PDB entry 5AV5 | X-ray diffraction, 2.40 A resolution | chains E and I of the 10 polymer chains in the assembly

[Chain E]
Molecule: Histone H3.1
From: Homo sapiens
UniProt: P68431 (H31_HUMAN); residues 0-135 here correspond to UniProt positions 1-136 (UniProt number = residue number + 1)
Amino-acid sequence (139 residues; numbered -3 to 135; the number before each row is that of its first residue; numbers below 1 keep their minus sign (Gly-3 is residue -3)):
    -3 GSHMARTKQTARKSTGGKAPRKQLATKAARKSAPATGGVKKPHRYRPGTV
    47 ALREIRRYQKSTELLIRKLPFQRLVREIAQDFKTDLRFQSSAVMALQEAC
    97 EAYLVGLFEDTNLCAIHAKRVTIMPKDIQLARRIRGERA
Disordered / not traced: -3 to 36
Construct notes: expression tag (-3 to -1)
Swiss-Prot annotation at these positions:
  - modified residue: Arg2 (Asymmetric dimethylarginine), Thr3 (Phosphothreonine), Lys4 (Allysine), Gln5 (5-glutamyl dopamine), Thr6 (Phosphothreonine), Arg8 (Citrulline), Lys9 (N6,N6,N6-trimethyllysine), Ser10 (ADP-ribosylserine), Thr11 (Phosphothreonine), Lys14 (N6-(2-hydroxyisobutyryl)lysine), Arg17 (Asymmetric dimethylarginine), Lys18 (N6-(2-hydroxyisobutyryl)lysine), Lys23 (N6-(2-hydroxyisobutyryl)lysine), Arg26 (Citrulline), Lys27 (N6,N6,N6-trimethyllysine), Ser28 (ADP-ribosylserine), Lys36 (N6,N6,N6-trimethyllysine), Lys37 (N6-methyllysine), Tyr41 (Phosphotyrosine), Lys56 (N6,N6,N6-trimethyllysine) and 8 more in UniProt
  - lipidation: Lys18 (N6-decanoyllysine)
Metal / ion sites: Mn2+: Asp77 (shared with 1 residue of chain D)
From the paper describing this entry:
  - binding site for the 147-nt DNA strand: Gln76
  - Mn2+ coordination: Asp77

[Chain I]
Molecule: 147-nt DNA strand
Sequence (147 nucleotides; each row starts with the number of its first residue; numbers below 1 keep their minus sign (DA-73 is residue -73)):
   -73 ATCAATATCCACCTGCAGATACTACCAAAAGTGTATTTGGAAACTGCTCC
   -23 ATCAAAAGGCATGTTCAGCTGGAATCCAGCTGAACATGCCTTTTGATGGA
    27 GCAGTTTCCAAATACACTTTTGGTAGTATCTGCAGGTGGATATTGAT
Metal / ion sites: Mn2+ site 1: DG-35, DG-34; Mn2+ site 2 near DG-3 (its only coordinating residue here); Mn2+ site 3 near DG5 (its only coordinating residue here); Mn2+ site 4 near DG27 (its only coordinating residue here); Mn2+ site 5 near DG48 (its only coordinating residue here); Mn2+ site 6 near DG61 (its only coordinating residue here)

[Chain E / chain I interface]
Residue-residue contacts (28):
  His39(E) - DA-69(I)  phosphate contact
  His39(E) - DT-68(I)  sugar contact
  Arg40(E) - DA9(I)  hydrogen bond to the base
  Arg40(E) - DA10(I)  hydrogen bond to the sugar
  Tyr41(E) - DT-68(I)  sugar contact
  Tyr41(E) - DA-67(I)  hydrogen bond to the sugar
  Tyr41(E) - DA9(I)  sugar contact
  Tyr41(E) - DA10(I)  hydrogen bond to the phosphate
  Arg42(E) - DA9(I)  sugar contact
  Pro43(E) - DG8(I)  phosphate contact
  Pro43(E) - DA9(I)  sugar contact
  Gly44(E) - DG8(I)  hydrogen bond to the phosphate
  Gly44(E) - DA9(I)  hydrogen bond to the phosphate
  Thr45(E) - DA9(I)  hydrogen bond to the phosphate
  Val46(E) - DA9(I)  hydrogen bond to the phosphate
  Val46(E) - DA10(I)  phosphate contact
  Ala47(E) - DA9(I)  hydrogen bond to the phosphate
  Arg49(E) - DA-67(I)  sugar contact
  Arg49(E) - DT-66(I)  salt bridge to the phosphate
  Arg63(E) - DT17(I)  hydrogen bond to the phosphate
  Arg63(E) - DT18(I)  salt bridge to the phosphate
  Lys64(E) - DT18(I)  hydrogen bond to the phosphate
  Leu65(E) - DT17(I)  phosphate contact
  Leu65(E) - DT18(I)  hydrogen bond to the phosphate
  Pro66(E) - DT17(I)  phosphate contact
  Arg69(E) - DT17(I)  salt bridge to the phosphate
  Arg83(E) - DA26(I)  phosphate contact
  Arg83(E) - DG27(I)  sugar contact
Interface residues without a listed pair, chain E (17 interface residues in all): Thr118
Interface residues without a listed pair, chain I (12 interface residues in all): DT7

[In short]
The interface between chain E and chain I involves 17 residues on one side and 12 on the other; the contacts
include 12 hydrogen bonds and 3 salt bridges. Polar pairs include Arg40(E)-DA9(I), Arg40(E)-DA10(I) and
Tyr41(E)-DA-67(I). From the paper: a binding site for the 147-nt DNA strand at Gln76(E); Mn2+ coordination by
Asp77(E).
Chain E is Histone H3.1 (Homo sapiens) and chain I is a 147-nt DNA strand; the structure, human nucleosome
core particle, was determined by X-ray diffraction together with 5AV6, 5AV8, 5AV9, 5AVB and 5AVC from the same
study.
